7Z0Q - chains C and D of the 3 polymer chains in the assembly; structure by X-ray diffraction, 2.10 A resolution.

Chain C:
Molecule: HLA class II histocompatibility antigen, DR alpha chain
Organism: Homo sapiens
UniProt: P01903 (DRA_HUMAN); residues 1-192 here correspond to UniProt positions 26-217 (UniProt number = residue number + 25)
Amino-acid sequence (192 residues; numbered 1 to 192; the number before each row is that of its first residue):
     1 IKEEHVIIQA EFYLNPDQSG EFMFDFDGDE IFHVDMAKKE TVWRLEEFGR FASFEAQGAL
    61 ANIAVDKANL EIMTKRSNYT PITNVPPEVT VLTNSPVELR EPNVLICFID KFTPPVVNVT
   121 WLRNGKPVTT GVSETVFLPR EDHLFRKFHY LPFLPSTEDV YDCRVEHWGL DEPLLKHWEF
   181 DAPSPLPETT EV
Unresolved in the structure: 1-2, 181-192
Disulfides: Cys107-Cys163
Differences from the reference sequence: conflict Val192 (Asn217 in P01903)
Reported in the primary citation:
  - mutagenesis - N62A, N69A, R76A: decreased stability in response to thermal stability

Chain D:
Molecule: HLA-DRB1 protein
Organism: Homo sapiens
UniProt: O19730 (O19730_HUMAN); residues 2-199 here = UniProt positions 2-199
Amino-acid sequence (198 residues; numbered 2 to 199; the number before each row is that of its first residue):
     2 DTQPRFLWQG KYKCHFFNGT ERVQFLERLF YNQEEFVRFD SDVGEYRAVT ELGRPVAESW
    62 NSQKDILEDR RGQVDTVCRH NYGVGESFTV QRRVHPEVTV YPAKTQPLQH HNLLVCSVSG
   122 FYPGSIEVRW FRNGQEEKAG VVSTGLIQNG DWTFQTLVML ETVPRSGEVY TCQVEHPSVM
   182 SPLTVEWRAR SESAQSKM
Unresolved in the structure: 2-3, 105-111, 133-134, 166-168, 192-199
Disulfides: Cys15-Cys79, Cys117-Cys173

How chain C and chain D interact:
Contacting residue pairs (108):
  Glu3(C) with His16(D); Phe18(D)
  Glu4(C) with Phe17(D), hydrogen bond (backbone-backbone); Asn19(D)
  His5(C) with Cys15(D); His16(D); Phe17(D), hydrogen bond (backbone-backbone); Tyr83(D); Val91(D)
  Val6(C) with Lys14(D); Cys15(D); His16(D)
  Ile7(C) with Tyr13(D); Lys14(D); Cys15(D), hydrogen bond (backbone-backbone); Phe17(D), hydrophobic
  Ile8(C) with Tyr13(D); Lys14(D)
  Gln9(C) with Gly11(D); Lys12(D); Tyr13(D), hydrogen bond (backbone-backbone)
  Ala10(C) with Gly11(D)
  Glu11(C) with Gln10(D); Gly11(D), hydrogen bond (backbone-backbone); Tyr13(D)
  Phe12(C) with Leu8(D), hydrophobic; Trp9(D); Gln10(D)
  Tyr13(C) with Phe7(D); Leu8(D); Trp9(D), hydrogen bond (backbone-backbone)
  Leu14(C) with Arg6(D); Phe7(D); Leu8(D), hydrophobic
  Asn15(C) with Arg6(D); Phe7(D), hydrogen bond (backbone-backbone)
  Pro16(C) with Gln4(D); Pro5(D); Arg6(D)
  Asp17(C) with Arg6(D), salt bridge
  Phe24(C) with Asn82(D)
  Phe26(C) with Thr90(D); Val91(D); Tyr123(D); Trp153(D), hydrophobic
  Asp27(C) with Gln149(D), hydrogen bond (backbone-side chain)
  Gly28(C) with Gln149(D)
  Asp29(C) with Tyr123(D); Gln149(D), hydrogen bond; Gly151(D); Asp152(D); Trp153(D), hydrogen bond (side chain-backbone)
  Glu30(C) with Trp153(D), hydrogen bond (backbone-side chain)
  Ile31(C) with Phe89(D), hydrophobic
  Arg44(C) with Gly151(D), hydrogen bond (side chain-backbone); Asp152(D); Trp153(D)
  Leu45(C) with Arg93(D)
  Phe48(C) with Phe89(D), hydrophobic; Trp153(D)
  Phe51(C) with Phe89(D), hydrophobic
  Ala52(C) with Val85(D), hydrophobic; Phe89(D), hydrophobic
  Asp66(C) with Trp9(D), hydrogen bond
  Asn69(C) with Trp9(D)
  Leu70(C) with Phe7(D); Leu8(D); Trp9(D); Tyr32(D), hydrophobic
  Met73(C) with Tyr32(D), hydrophobic; Phe37(D), hydrophobic; Leu53(D), hydrophobic
  Thr74(C) with Phe7(D); Tyr32(D)
  Arg76(C) with Leu53(D); Val57(D)
  Ser77(C) with Tyr32(D), hydrogen bond
  Tyr79(C) with Phe7(D)
  Thr80(C) with Phe7(D); Tyr32(D), hydrogen bond (backbone-side chain); Asn33(D), hydrogen bond (backbone-side chain)
  Pro81(C) with Arg6(D); Phe7(D), hydrophobic; Asn33(D), hydrogen bond (backbone-side chain)
  Ile82(C) with Arg6(D), hydrogen bond (backbone-backbone); Leu8(D), hydrophobic; Asn33(D)
  Thr93(C) with Gln156(D)
  Asn94(C) with Ser120(D); Gln156(D)
  Thr113(C) with Leu8(D); Gln34(D)
  Pro115(C) with Leu8(D)
  Pro139(C) with Lys12(D)
  Arg140(C) with Lys12(D), hydrogen bond (backbone-side chain)
  Asp142(C) with Gln34(D), hydrogen bond (backbone-side chain)
  His143(C) with Gln10(D), hydrogen bond (backbone-side chain); Lys12(D); Arg29(D), hydrogen bond; Phe31(D)
  Leu144(C) with Gln34(D)
  Phe145(C) with Leu8(D), hydrophobic; Gln10(D)
  Phe148(C) with Asn150(D); Gly151(D)
  Tyr150(C) with Asn150(D), hydrogen bond (side chain-backbone); Gly151(D)
  Trp168(C) with Arg6(D)
Interface residues without a listed pair, chain C (56 interface residues in all): Glu47, Val85, Leu92, Ser95, Pro96
Interface residues without a listed pair, chain D (42 interface residues in all): Gly20, Ser88, Ser118

In short:
56 residues of chain C face 42 of chain D across their interface, with 23 hydrogen bonds and 1 salt bridge.
Among the polar pairs are Asp17(C)-Arg6(D), Asp27(C)-Gln149(D) and Asp29(C)-Gln149(D). From the paper: N62A,
N69A and R76A of chain C reduce stability in response to thermal stability.
Chain C is HLA class II histocompatibility antigen, DR alpha chain and chain D is HLA-DRB1 protein, both from
Homo sapiens; the structure, MHC-II dynamics are maintained in HLA-DR allotypes to ensure catalyzed peptide
exchange, was determined by X-ray diffraction (same publication as 7YX9 and 7YXB).
